Entry 1OI8 (X-ray diffraction, 2.10 A resolution); this record covers chain A.

Chain A:
Protein: Protein usha
Organism: Escherichia coli
Notes: EC 3.1.3.5, 3.6.1.45
UniProtKB: P07024 (USHA_ECOLI); numbering as in UniProt (aligned over 26-550)
Sequence (532 residues; each row starts with the number of its first residue):
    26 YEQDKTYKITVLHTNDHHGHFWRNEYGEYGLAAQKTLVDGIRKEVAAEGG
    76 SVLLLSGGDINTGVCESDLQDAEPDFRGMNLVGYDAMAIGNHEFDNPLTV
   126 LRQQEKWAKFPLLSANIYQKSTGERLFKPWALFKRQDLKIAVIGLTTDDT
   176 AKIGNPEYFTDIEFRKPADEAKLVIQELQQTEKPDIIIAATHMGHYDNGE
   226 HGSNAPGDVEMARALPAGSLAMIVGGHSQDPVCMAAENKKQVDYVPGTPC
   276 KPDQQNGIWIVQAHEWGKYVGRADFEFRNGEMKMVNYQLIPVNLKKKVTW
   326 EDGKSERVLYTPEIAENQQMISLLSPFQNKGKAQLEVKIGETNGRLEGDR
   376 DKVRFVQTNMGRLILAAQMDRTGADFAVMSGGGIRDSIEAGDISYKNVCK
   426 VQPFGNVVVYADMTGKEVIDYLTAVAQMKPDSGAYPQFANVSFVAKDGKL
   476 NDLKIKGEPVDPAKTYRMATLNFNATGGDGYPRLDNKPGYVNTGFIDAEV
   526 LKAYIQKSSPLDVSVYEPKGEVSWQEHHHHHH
Unresolved in the structure: 552-557
Construct notes: engineered mutation Cys90 (Pro in P07024), Cys424 (Leu in P07024)
UniProt features mapped onto this chain:
  - binding site (Zn(2+)): Asp41, His43, Asp84, Asn116, His217, His252, Gln254
  - binding site (substrate): Arg375 to Arg379, Phe498 to Asp504
  - site (Transition state stabilizer): His117, Asp120
Cystine bridges: Cys90-Cys424, Cys258-Cys275
Bound ions: Mn2+ site 1: Asp41, His43, Asp84, Gln254 (together with carbonate ion); Mn2+ site 2: Asp84, Asn116, His217, His252 (together with carbonate ion)
Ligand contacts: carbonate ion (CO3): Asp41, His43, Asp84, Asn116, His117, His217, His252, Gln254
Reported in the primary citation:
  - contacts within the chain: Ile178-Asn497 (hydrogen bond), Gly179-Asn517 (hydrogen bond), Asn180-Gly519 (hydrophobic contact)
  - Mn2+ coordination: His252
  - mutagenesis - N180C/G398C: abolished expression

In short:
Bound to chain A: carbonate ion. Asp41, His43, Asp84 and Gln254 coordinate Mn2+ site 1. Asp84, Asn116, His217
and His252 coordinate Mn2+ site 2. From UniProt: 7 Zn2+-binding residues and 12 substrate-binding residues.
The paper reports that N180C/G398C abolish expression; Mn2+ coordination by His252.
Chain A is Protein usha (Escherichia coli); the structure, 5'-Nucleotidase (E. coli) with an Engineered
Disulfide Bridge (P90C, L424C), was determined by X-ray diffraction (same publication as 1OIE and 1OID).
